Entry 8HBM (X-ray diffraction, 3.30 A resolution); this record covers chains A and C of the 4 polymer chains in the assembly.

== Chain A ==
Protein: Retinoic acid receptor RXR-alpha
From: Homo sapiens
UniProtKB: P19793 (RXRA_HUMAN); residues 130-212 here = UniProt positions 130-212
Amino-acid sequence (91 residues; each row starts with the number of its first residue):
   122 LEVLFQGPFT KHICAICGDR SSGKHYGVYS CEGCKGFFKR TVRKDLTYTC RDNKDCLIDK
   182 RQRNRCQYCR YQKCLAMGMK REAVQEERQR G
Disordered / not traced: 122-130, 210-212
Construct notes: expression tag (122-129)
Metal / ion sites: Zn2+ site 1: Cys135, Cys138, Cys152, Cys155; Zn2+ site 2: Cys171, Cys177, Cys187, Cys190
Swiss-Prot annotation at these positions:
  - DNA-binding region: Cys135 to Met200 (Nuclear receptor)
  - zinc finger (NR C4-type): Cys135 to Cys155, Cys171 to Cys195
  - region: Lys160 to Lys165 (Nuclear localization signal), Lys201 to Gly212 (Hinge)
  - binding site (Zn(2+)): Cys135, Cys138, Cys152, Cys155, Cys171, Cys177, Cys187, Cys190
  - modified residue: Lys145 (N6-acetyllysine)
Reported in the primary citation:
  - binding site for the 18-nt DNA strand (chain C): Glu153, Lys156
  - mutagenesis - D140R, R186E: decreased binding to Bile acid receptor
  - mutagenesis - D140R, R186E: unchanged stability

== Chain C ==
Molecule: 18-nt DNA strand
Sequence (18 nucleotides; each row starts with the number of its first residue):
     1 CCGAGGTCAA TGACCTCG

== Interface between chain A and chain C ==
Contacting residue pairs - 17 pairs, chain A then chain C:
  Gly144(A) - DG3(C)  phosphate contact
  Lys145(A) - DG3(C)  hydrogen bond to the phosphate
  His146(A) - DA4(C)  phosphate contact
  Tyr147(A) - DA4(C)  hydrogen bond to the phosphate
  Tyr147(A) - DG5(C)  hydrogen bond to the phosphate
  Lys156(A) - DG5(C)  hydrogen bond to the base
  Lys160(A) - DG5(C)  phosphate contact
  Lys160(A) - DG6(C)  hydrogen bond to the base
  Arg164(A) - DG5(C)  salt bridge to the phosphate
  Arg164(A) - DG6(C)  salt bridge to the phosphate
  Ala204(A) - DA4(C)  phosphate contact
  Val205(A) - DG5(C)  phosphate contact
  Gln206(A) - DA4(C)  phosphate contact
  Gln206(A) - DG5(C)  hydrogen bond to the phosphate
  Glu208(A) - DG6(C)  phosphate contact
  Arg209(A) - DG5(C)  sugar contact
  Arg209(A) - DG6(C)  hydrogen bond to the phosphate
Interface residues without a listed pair, chain A (14 interface residues in all): Gly148, Glu153

== Summary ==
The interface between chain A and chain C involves 14 residues on one side and 4 on the other, with 7 hydrogen
bonds and 2 salt bridges. Among the polar pairs are Lys156(A)-DG5(C), Lys160(A)-DG6(C) and Lys145(A)-DG3(C).
The paper reports a binding site for the 18-nt DNA strand (chain C) at Glu153(A) and Lys156(A); D140R and
R186E of chain A reduce binding to Bile acid receptor.
Here chain A is Retinoic acid receptor RXR-alpha (Homo sapiens) and chain C is an 18-nt DNA strand. Entry 8HBM
(Structural basis of the farnesoid X receptor/retinoid X receptor heterodimer on inverted repeat DNA) was
determined by X-ray diffraction.
